Entry 1QOM (X-ray diffraction, 2.70 A resolution); this record covers chain A.

Chain A:
Protein: Nitric oxide synthase
Source organism: Mus musculus
Notes: EC 1.14.13.39; fragment: oxygenase domain, residues 65-498
UniProt: P29477 (NOS2_MOUSE); aligned to UniProt positions 77-510 over residues 65-498 (the alignment contains insertions or deletions, so no single offset holds)
Sequence (440 residues; numbered 65 to 504; the number before each row is that of its first residue):
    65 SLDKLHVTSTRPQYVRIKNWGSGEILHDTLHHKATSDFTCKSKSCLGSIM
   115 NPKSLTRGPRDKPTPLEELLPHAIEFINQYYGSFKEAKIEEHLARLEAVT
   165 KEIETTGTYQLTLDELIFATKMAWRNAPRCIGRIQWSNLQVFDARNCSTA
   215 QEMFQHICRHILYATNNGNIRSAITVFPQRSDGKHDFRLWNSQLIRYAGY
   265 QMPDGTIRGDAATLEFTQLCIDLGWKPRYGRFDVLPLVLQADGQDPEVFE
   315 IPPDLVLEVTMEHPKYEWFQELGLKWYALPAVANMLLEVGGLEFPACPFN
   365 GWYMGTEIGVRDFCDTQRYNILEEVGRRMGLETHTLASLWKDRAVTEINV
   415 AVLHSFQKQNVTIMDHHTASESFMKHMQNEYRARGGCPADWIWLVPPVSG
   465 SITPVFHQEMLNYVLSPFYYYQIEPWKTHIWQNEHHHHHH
Not modelled in the structure: 65-76, 497-504
Cystine bridges: Cys109 forms a disulfide with the same residue of a neighbouring copy of this chain
Ion coordination: heme Fe near Cys194 (its only coordinating residue here)
Residues lining bound ligands:
  - tetrahydrobiopterin (H4B): Trp84, Ser112, Met114, Arg375, Trp455, Ile456, Trp457, Phe470, His471, Gln472, Glu473
  - heme (HEM): Trp188, Ala191, Arg193, Cys194, Ile195, Gly196, Gln199, Leu203, Ser236, Met349, Phe363, Asn364, Gly365, Trp366, Met368, Glu371, Trp457, Tyr483, Tyr485
UniProt features mapped onto this chain:
  - binding site ((6R)-L-erythro-5,6,7,8-tetrahydrobiopterin): Ser100
From the paper describing this entry:
  - self-association interface (contacts with another copy of this molecule); pairs are residue here / residue on that copy: Trp84-Glu473 (hydrogen bond), Asp92-Tyr445 (hydrogen bond), Cys109-Cys109 (disulfide)
  - conformationally variable residues (loop rearrangement, order/disorder transition, side-chain flip): Asp101 to Lys107
  - contacts within the chain: Trp84-Met114, Cys109-Gly111 (hydrogen bond)
  - mutagenesis - N83A, D92A, H95A: abolished catalytic activity (citing earlier work)
  - mutagenesis - K82A, T93A, H95A: decreased catalytic activity (citing earlier work)
  - mutagenesis - K82A, T93A: decreased binding to tetrahydrobiopterin (citing earlier work)
  - mutagenesis - N83A, D92A: abolished binding to Nitric oxide synthase (chain A) (citing earlier work)
  - mutagenesis - R80A, K97A: unchanged catalytic activity (citing earlier work)

Summary:
Ligands of chain A: heme and tetrahydrobiopterin. Curated annotation (UniProt) lists
(6R)-L-erythro-5,6,7,8-tetrahydrobiopterin-binding residue Ser100. From the paper: N83A, D92A and H95A abolish
catalytic activity; conformational variability at Asp101; 7 substitutions were tested in all.
Chain A is Nitric oxide synthase (Mus musculus); the structure, Murine inducible nitric oxide synthase
oxygenase dimer (delta 65) with swapped N-terminal hook, was determined by X-ray diffraction, deposited
together with 1DF1.
